2J97 - chain A; structure by X-ray diffraction, 1.75 A resolution.

# Chain A
Molecule: Replicase polyprotein 1AB
From: Human coronavirus 229E
UniProt: P0C6U2 (R1A_CVH22); residues 1-109 here correspond to UniProt positions 3825-3933 (UniProt number = residue number + 3824)
Sequence (109 residues; numbered 1 to 109; the number before each row is that of its first residue):
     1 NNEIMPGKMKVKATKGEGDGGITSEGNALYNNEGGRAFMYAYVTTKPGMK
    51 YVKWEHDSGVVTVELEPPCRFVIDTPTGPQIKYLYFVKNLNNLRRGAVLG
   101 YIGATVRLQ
Unresolved in the structure: 1-7, 33-36
Disulfide bonds: C69 forms a disulfide with the same residue of a neighbouring copy of this chain
Reported in the primary citation:
  - binding site for (4S)-2-methyl-2,4-pentanediol: N27, L29, V106
  - binding site for sulfate ion: N27, K50, K82
  - self-association interface (contacts with another copy of this molecule); pairs are residue here / residue on that copy: D19-K50 (hydrogen bond), C69-C69 (disulfide), G100-G100, N92, R95
  - conformationally variable residues (loop rearrangement): S58
  - mutagenesis - C69A, C69S: decreased binding to oligonucleotides

# In short
The paper reports a binding site for (4S)-2-methyl-2,4-pentanediol at N27, L29 and V106; C69A and C69S reduce
binding to oligonucleotides.
Chain A is Replicase polyprotein 1AB (Human coronavirus 229E); the structure, Human coronavirus 229E non
structural protein 9 (Nsp9), was determined by X-ray diffraction, deposited together with 2J98.
